3PSE - chains A and B; structure by X-ray diffraction, 2.30 A resolution.

Chain A:
Protein: RNA polymerase
Source organism: Crimean-Congo hemorrhagic fever virus
Notes: fragment: OTU domain
Reference sequence: Q6TQF5 (Q6TQF5_9VIRU); numbering as in UniProt (aligned over 1-169)
Chain sequence (171 residues; each row starts with the number of its first residue; numbers below 1 keep their minus sign (Gly-1 is residue -1)):
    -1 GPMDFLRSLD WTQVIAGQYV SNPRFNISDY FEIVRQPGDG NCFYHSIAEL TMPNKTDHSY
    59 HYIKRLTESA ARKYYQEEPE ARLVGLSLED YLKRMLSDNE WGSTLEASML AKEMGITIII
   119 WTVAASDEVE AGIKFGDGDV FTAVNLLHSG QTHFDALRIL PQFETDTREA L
Not modelled in the structure: 163-169
Construct notes: expression tag (-1 to 0)
Covalent attachments: 1.7.6 3-bromanylpropan-1-amine (4LJ) linked to Cys40
Small-molecule neighbours: 1.7.6 3-bromanylpropan-1-amine (4LJ): Asp37, Gly38, Trp99, Thr150, His151, Phe152

Chain B:
Protein: Ubiquitin-like protein ISG15
Source organism: Homo sapiens
Reference sequence: P05161 (ISG15_HUMAN); residue numbers follow UniProt; this construct covers 1-156
Chain sequence (156 residues; row label = number of the first residue in the row):
     1 MGWDLTVKML AGNEFQVSLS SSMSVSELKA QITQKIGVHA FQQRLAVHPS GVALQDRVPL
    61 ASQGLGPGST VLLVVDKSDE PLNILVRNNK GRSSTYEVRL TQTVAHLKQQ VSGLEGVQDD
   121 LFWLTFEGKP LEDQLPLGEY GLKPLSTVFM NLRLRG
Not modelled in the structure: 1-3, 20-22
Construct notes: engineered mutation Ser78 (Cys in P05161)
Covalent attachments: 1.7.6 3-bromanylpropan-1-amine (4LJ) linked to Gly156

Interface between chain A and chain B:
Pairs across the interface (45):
  Val12(A) - Thr125(B)
  Val12(A) - Gly128(B)
  Val12(A) - Asn151(B)
  Ile13(A) - Trp123(B)  hydrophobic
  Ile13(A) - Thr125(B)
  Ile13(A) - Gly128(B)
  Gln16(A) - Trp123(B)
  Asn20(A) - Asn89(B)  hydrogen bond (side chain-backbone)
  Asn20(A) - Lys90(B)
  Asn20(A) - Gly91(B)
  Arg22(A) - Lys90(B)
  Cys40(A) - Gly156(B)
  Pro77(A) - Trp123(B)  hydrophobic
  Glu78(A) - Trp123(B)
  Glu78(A) - Arg153(B)  salt bridge
  Leu81(A) - Lys108(B)
  Leu81(A) - Asp119(B)
  Leu81(A) - Asp120(B)
  Leu81(A) - Phe122(B)
  Leu81(A) - Arg153(B)
  Val82(A) - Arg153(B)
  Glu98(A) - Arg155(B)  salt bridge
  Trp99(A) - Arg155(B)
  Trp99(A) - Gly156(B)
  Gly100(A) - Arg155(B)
  Gly100(A) - Gly156(B)  hydrogen bond (backbone-backbone)
  Ser101(A) - Arg153(B)  hydrogen bond
  Ser101(A) - Leu154(B)
  Ser101(A) - Arg155(B)
  Thr102(A) - Arg153(B)
  Thr102(A) - Leu154(B)  hydrogen bond (backbone-backbone)
  Leu103(A) - Arg153(B)
  Thr120(A) - Asn89(B)
  Thr120(A) - Leu154(B)
  Glu128(A) - Asn89(B)  hydrogen bond
  Glu128(A) - Lys90(B)
  Ala129(A) - Asn89(B)
  Ile131(A) - Asn89(B)
  Ile131(A) - Leu154(B)  hydrophobic
  His146(A) - Arg155(B)  hydrogen bond (side chain-backbone)
  Gln149(A) - Arg155(B)
  Thr150(A) - Arg155(B)
  Thr150(A) - Gly156(B)
  Phe152(A) - Arg155(B)
  Phe152(A) - Gly156(B)
Also at the interface, not in a pair above, chain A (31 interface residues in all): Thr10, Gln11, Val18, Phe41, Arg80, Ile118, His151
Also at the interface, not in a pair above, chain B (20 interface residues in all): Arg87, Leu121, Pro130, Phe149, Leu152

Overview:
31 residues of chain A face 20 of chain B across their interface; the contacts include 6 hydrogen bonds and 2
salt bridges. Polar pairs include Glu78(A)-Arg153(B), Glu98(A)-Arg155(B) and Asn20(A)-Asn89(B). Covalently
linked 1.7.6 3-bromanylpropan-1-amine: at Cys40(A). 1.7.6 3-bromanylpropan-1-amine is covalently linked to
Gly156(B).
Here chain A is RNA polymerase (Crimean-Congo hemorrhagic fever virus) and chain B is Ubiquitin-like protein
ISG15 (Homo sapiens). Entry 3PSE (Structure of a viral OTU domain protease bound to interferon-stimulated gene
15 (ISG15)) was determined by X-ray diffraction.
